Entry 3NZW (X-ray diffraction, 2.50 A resolution); this record covers chains Q and R of the 30 polymer chains in the assembly.

Chain Q:
Name: Proteasome component PRE6
Organism: Saccharomyces cerevisiae
Notes: EC 3.4.25.1
Reference sequence: P40303 (PSA7_YEAST); the construct lacks a stretch of the UniProt sequence and is renumbered around it, so the offset changes along the chain: 5-62 = UniProt 1-58; 63-143 = UniProt 60-140; 145-180 = UniProt 144-179; 182-203 = UniProt 184-205; 1 more segments
Amino-acid sequence (254 residues; each row starts with the number of its first residue; note: 3 numbers in that range are skipped by the numbering (no residue carries them; nothing is unmodelled there); a row labelled like 18A-18D holds insertion residues (18A, then the next letters in order)):
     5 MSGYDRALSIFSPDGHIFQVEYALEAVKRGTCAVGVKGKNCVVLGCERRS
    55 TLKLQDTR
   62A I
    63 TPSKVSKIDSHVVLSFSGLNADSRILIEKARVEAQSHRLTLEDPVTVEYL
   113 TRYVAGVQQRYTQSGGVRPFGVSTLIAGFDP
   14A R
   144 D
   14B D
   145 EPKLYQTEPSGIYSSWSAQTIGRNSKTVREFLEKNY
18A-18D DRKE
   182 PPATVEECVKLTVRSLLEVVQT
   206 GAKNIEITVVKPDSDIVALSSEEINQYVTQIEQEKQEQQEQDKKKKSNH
Not modelled in the structure: 5-6, 244-254
UniProt features mapped onto this chain:
  - modified residue: Thr-63 (Phosphothreonine)

Chain R:
Name: Proteasome component PUP2
Organism: Saccharomyces cerevisiae
Notes: EC 3.4.25.1
Reference sequence: P32379 (PSA5_YEAST); the construct lacks a stretch of the UniProt sequence and is renumbered around it, so the offset changes along the chain: 1-123 = UniProt 1-123; 125-144 = UniProt 131-150; 145-180 = UniProt 152-187; 184-202 = UniProt 191-209; 3 more segments
Amino-acid sequence (260 residues; numbered 1 to 254 plus 13 insertion-coded residues; 7 numbers in that range are skipped by the numbering (no residue carries them; nothing is unmodelled there); the number before each row is that of its first residue; a row labelled like 12A-12G holds insertion residues (12A, then the next letters in order)):
     1 MFLTRSEYDRGVSTFSPEGRLFQVEYSLEAIKLGSTAIGIATKEGVVLGV
    51 EKRATSPLLESDSIEKIVEIDRHIGCAMSGLTADARSMIEHARTAAVTHN
   101 LYYDEDINVESLTQSVCDLALRF
12A-12G GEGASGE
   125 ERLMSRPFGVALLIAGHDAD
   14A D
   145 GYQLFHAEPSGTFYRYNAKAIGSGSEGAQAELLNEW
18C-18E HSS
   184 LTLKEAELLVLKILKQVME
   205 EKLDE
20A-20B NN
   210 AQLSCITKQDGFKIYDNEKTAELI
   235 KELKEKEAAESPEEADVEMS
Not modelled in the structure: 1-8, 245-254

Interface between chain Q and chain R:
Residue-residue contacts - 63 pairs, chain Q then chain R:
  Asp-9(Q) / Glu-12B(R)
  Arg-10(Q) / Asp-9(R)
  Ala-11(Q) / Val-12(R)  hydrophobic
  Ala-11(Q) / Glu-12B(R)  hydrogen bond (backbone-side chain)
  Ala-11(Q) / Ser-129(R)
  Ser-13(Q) / Ser-129(R)
  Ser-13(Q) / Arg-130(R)
  Ile-14(Q) / Val-12(R)  hydrophobic
  Ile-14(Q) / Gln-23(R)
  Phe-15(Q) / Gln-23(R)
  Phe-15(Q) / Tyr-26(R)
  Phe-15(Q) / Ser-27(R)
  Phe-15(Q) / Ala-30(R)  hydrophobic
  Phe-15(Q) / Leu-81(R)  hydrophobic
  Phe-15(Q) / Arg-130(R)
  Phe-15(Q) / Pro-131(R)
  Phe-15(Q) / Gly-133(R)
  Ser-16(Q) / Tyr-26(R)
  Pro-17(Q) / Tyr-26(R)  hydrophobic
  Pro-17(Q) / Glu-29(R)
  Asp-18(Q) / Glu-29(R)
  Arg-18B(Q) / Pro-57(R)  hydrogen bond (side chain-backbone)
  Arg-18B(Q) / Leu-58(R)  hydrogen bond (side chain-backbone)
  Arg-18B(Q) / Leu-59(R)  hydrogen bond (side chain-backbone)
  Arg-18B(Q) / Glu-60(R)
  Gly-19(Q) / Tyr-26(R)
  Gly-19(Q) / Glu-29(R)
  Gly-19(Q) / Ala-30(R)
  His-20(Q) / Leu-33(R)
  Ile-21(Q) / Leu-81(R)  hydrophobic
  Ile-21(Q) / Arg-130(R)
  Lys-41(Q) / Glu-60(R)  salt bridge
  Gln-121(Q) / Ala-83(R)
  Gln-121(Q) / Asp-84(R)
  Gln-121(Q) / Arg-130(R)
  Thr-124(Q) / Arg-130(R)  hydrogen bond (backbone-side chain)
  Gln-125(Q) / Met-128(R)
  Gln-125(Q) / Ser-129(R)  hydrogen bond (backbone-backbone)
  Gln-125(Q) / Arg-130(R)
  Gln-125(Q) / Pro-131(R)
  Gln-125(Q) / Phe-132(R)
  Ser-126(Q) / Ser-129(R)  hydrogen bond (backbone-side chain)
  Gly-127(Q) / Ser-129(R)
  Ser-154(Q) / Ala-83(R)
  Gly-155(Q) / Ala-83(R)
  Ile-156(Q) / Thr-82(R)
  Ile-156(Q) / Ala-83(R)
  Ser-158(Q) / Leu-59(R)
  Ser-158(Q) / Ser-63(R)
  Ser-159(Q) / Leu-59(R)
  Ser-159(Q) / Glu-60(R)  hydrogen bond
  Ser-159(Q) / Ser-63(R)  hydrogen bond (backbone-side chain)
  Trp-160(Q) / Ser-56(R)
  Trp-160(Q) / Leu-58(R)
  Trp-160(Q) / Leu-59(R)
  Trp-160(Q) / Glu-60(R)
  Ser-161(Q) / Leu-58(R)  hydrogen bond (backbone-backbone)
  Ser-161(Q) / Glu-60(R)
  Ala-162(Q) / Leu-58(R)
  Leu-176(Q) / Leu-58(R)  hydrophobic
  Glu-177(Q) / Ser-56(R)  hydrogen bond
  Glu-177(Q) / Pro-57(R)
  Glu-177(Q) / Leu-58(R)
Other interface residues (no listed pair), chain Q (31 interface residues in all): Arg-173, Tyr-180
Other interface residues (no listed pair), chain R (27 interface residues in all): Gly-12C, Thr-55

Overview:
31 residues of chain Q and 27 residues of chain R are in contact, with 11 hydrogen bonds and 1 salt bridge.
Among the polar pairs are Lys-41(Q)/Glu-60(R), Ala-11(Q)/Glu-12B(R) and Arg-18B(Q)/Pro-57(R).
Chain Q is Proteasome component PRE6 and chain R is Proteasome component PUP2, both from Saccharomyces
cerevisiae; the structure, Crystal structure of the yeast 20S proteasome in complex with 2b, was determined by
X-ray diffraction together with 3NZJ and 3NZX from the same study.
